Entry 8ZYS (X-ray diffraction, 2.00 A resolution); this record covers chains B and H of the 5 polymer chains in the assembly.

# Chain B
Protein: Heat shock factor protein 5
Source organism: Homo sapiens
UniProtKB: Q4G112 (HSF5_HUMAN); numbering as in UniProt (aligned over 11-132)
Sequence (129 residues; numbered 4 to 132; the number before each row is that of its first residue):
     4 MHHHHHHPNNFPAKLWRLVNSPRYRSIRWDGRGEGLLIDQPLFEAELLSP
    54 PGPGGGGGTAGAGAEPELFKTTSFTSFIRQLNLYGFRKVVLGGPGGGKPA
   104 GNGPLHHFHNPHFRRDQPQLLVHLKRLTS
Disordered / not traced: 4-10, 55-68, 95-106, 132
Differences from the reference sequence: initiating methionine (4); expression tag (5-10)

# Chain H
Molecule: 25-nt DNA strand
Sequence (25 nucleotides; row label = number of the first residue in the row):
     1 TGTCGCGTTCTAGAATATTCGCGAG
Disordered / not traced: 1

# Interface between chain B and chain H
Pairs across the interface - 13 pairs, chain B then chain H:
  Lys-73(B) / DT18(H)  hydrogen bond to the phosphate
  Lys-73(B) / DT19(H)  salt bridge to the phosphate
  Arg-82(B) / DA12(H)  base contact
  Arg-82(B) / DG13(H)  hydrogen bond to the base
  Arg-82(B) / DA14(H)  base contact
  Asn-85(B) / DT11(H)  phosphate contact
  Asn-85(B) / DA12(H)  phosphate contact
  Arg-90(B) / DT11(H)  phosphate contact
  Arg-90(B) / DA12(H)  salt bridge to the phosphate
  Lys-91(B) / DC10(H)  salt bridge to the phosphate
  Lys-91(B) / DT11(H)  hydrogen bond to the phosphate
  Phe-111(B) / DT11(H)  phosphate contact
  Leu-130(B) / DA12(H)  phosphate contact
Other interface residues (no listed pair), chain B (9 interface residues in all): Ile-81, Leu-86

# Overview
9 residues of chain B face 7 of chain H across their interface, with 3 hydrogen bonds and 3 salt bridges.
Among the polar pairs are Arg-82(B)/DG13(H), Lys-73(B)/DT18(H) and Lys-91(B)/DT11(H).
Chain B is Heat shock factor protein 5 (Homo sapiens) and chain H is a 25-nt DNA strand; the structure,
Crystal structure of HSF5 DNA-binding domain in complex with 3-site HSE DNA (25 bp), was determined by X-ray
diffraction.
